6KE9 - chains F and I of the 10 polymer chains in the assembly; structure by X-ray diffraction, 2.22 A resolution.

== Chain F ==
Name: Histone H4
Source organism: Homo sapiens
Reference sequence: P62805 (H4_HUMAN); residues 16-102 here correspond to UniProt positions 17-103 (UniProt number = residue number + 1)
Chain sequence (87 residues; each row starts with the number of its first residue):
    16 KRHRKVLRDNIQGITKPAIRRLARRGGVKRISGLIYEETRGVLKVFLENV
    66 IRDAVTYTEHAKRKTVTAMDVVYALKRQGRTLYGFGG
Disordered / not traced: 16-24
Curated features (UniProtKB/Swiss-Prot):
  - DNA-binding region: Lys16 to Lys20
  - modified residue: Lys16 (N6-(2-hydroxyisobutyryl)lysine), Lys20 (N6,N6,N6-trimethyllysine), Lys31 (N6-(2-hydroxyisobutyryl)lysine), Lys44 (N6-(2-hydroxyisobutyryl)lysine), Ser47 (Phosphoserine), Tyr51 (Phosphotyrosine), Lys59 (N6-(2-hydroxyisobutyryl)lysine), Lys77 (N6-(2-hydroxyisobutyryl)lysine), Lys79 (N6-(2-hydroxyisobutyryl)lysine), Thr80 (Phosphothreonine), Tyr88 (Phosphotyrosine), Lys91 (N6-(2-hydroxyisobutyryl)lysine)
  - cross-link (Glycyl lysine isopeptide (Lys-Gly)): Lys20 (interchain with G-Cter in SUMO2), Lys31 (interchain with G-Cter in SUMO2), Lys59 (interchain with G-Cter in SUMO2), Lys79 (interchain with G-Cter in SUMO2), Lys91 (interchain with G-Cter in SUMO2)
What the authors report for this chain:
  - binding site for Human telomeric DNA (chain I): Arg17

== Chain I ==
Molecule: Human telomeric DNA
Source organism: Homo sapiens
Sequence (145 nucleotides; row label = number of the first residue in the row; numbers below 1 keep their minus sign (DA-72 is residue -72)):
   -72 ATCTTAGGGTTAGGGTTAGGGTTAGGGTTAGGGTTAGGGTTAGGGTTAGG
   -22 GTTAGGGTTAGGGTTAGGGTTAGGGTTAGGGTTAGGGTTAGGGTTAGGGT
    28 TAGGGTTAGGGTTAGGGTTAGGGTTAGGGTTAGGGTTAGGGTGAT
Ion coordination: Mn2+ site 1 near DG7 (its only coordinating residue here); Mn2+ site 2 near DG38 (its only coordinating residue here); Mn2+ site 3 near DG50 (its only coordinating residue here)

== How chain F and chain I interact ==
Contacting residue pairs - 11 pairs, chain F then chain I:
  Arg45(F) - DG7(I)  hydrogen bond to the sugar
  Arg45(F) - DG8(I)  phosphate contact
  Ile46(F) - DG7(I)  sugar contact
  Ile46(F) - DG8(I)  hydrogen bond to the phosphate
  Ser47(F) - DG7(I)  phosphate contact
  Gly48(F) - DG7(I)  hydrogen bond to the phosphate
  Arg78(F) - DT28(I)  phosphate contact
  Lys79(F) - DT27(I)  phosphate contact
  Lys79(F) - DT28(I)  hydrogen bond to the phosphate
  Thr80(F) - DT27(I)  phosphate contact
  Thr80(F) - DT28(I)  hydrogen bond to the phosphate
Other interface residues (no listed pair), chain F (10 interface residues in all): Arg39, Lys44, Tyr51
Other interface residues (no listed pair), chain I (7 interface residues in all): DG6, DT9, DA29

== Overview ==
10 residues of chain F and 7 residues of chain I are in contact; the contacts include 5 hydrogen bonds. Among
the polar pairs are Arg45(F)-DG7(I), Ile46(F)-DG8(I) and Gly48(F)-DG7(I). UniProt lists a DNA-binding region
on chain F. The paper reports a binding site for Human telomeric DNA (chain I) at Arg17(F).
Here chain F is Histone H4 and chain I is Human telomeric DNA, both from Homo sapiens. Entry 6KE9 (The Human
Telomeric Nucleosome Displays Distinct Structural and Dynamic Properties) was determined by X-ray diffraction
together with 6L9H and 6LE9 from the same study.
